Entry 8I5Y (electron microscopy, 2.60 A resolution); this record covers chains A and C of the 3 polymer chains in the assembly.

# Chain A
Name: Sodium channel protein type 9 subunit alpha
From: Homo sapiens
Reference sequence: Q15858 (SCN9A_HUMAN); numbering as in UniProt (aligned over 1-1988)
Sequence (2028 residues; each row starts with the number of its first residue; numbers below 1 keep their minus sign (Trp-39 is residue -39)):
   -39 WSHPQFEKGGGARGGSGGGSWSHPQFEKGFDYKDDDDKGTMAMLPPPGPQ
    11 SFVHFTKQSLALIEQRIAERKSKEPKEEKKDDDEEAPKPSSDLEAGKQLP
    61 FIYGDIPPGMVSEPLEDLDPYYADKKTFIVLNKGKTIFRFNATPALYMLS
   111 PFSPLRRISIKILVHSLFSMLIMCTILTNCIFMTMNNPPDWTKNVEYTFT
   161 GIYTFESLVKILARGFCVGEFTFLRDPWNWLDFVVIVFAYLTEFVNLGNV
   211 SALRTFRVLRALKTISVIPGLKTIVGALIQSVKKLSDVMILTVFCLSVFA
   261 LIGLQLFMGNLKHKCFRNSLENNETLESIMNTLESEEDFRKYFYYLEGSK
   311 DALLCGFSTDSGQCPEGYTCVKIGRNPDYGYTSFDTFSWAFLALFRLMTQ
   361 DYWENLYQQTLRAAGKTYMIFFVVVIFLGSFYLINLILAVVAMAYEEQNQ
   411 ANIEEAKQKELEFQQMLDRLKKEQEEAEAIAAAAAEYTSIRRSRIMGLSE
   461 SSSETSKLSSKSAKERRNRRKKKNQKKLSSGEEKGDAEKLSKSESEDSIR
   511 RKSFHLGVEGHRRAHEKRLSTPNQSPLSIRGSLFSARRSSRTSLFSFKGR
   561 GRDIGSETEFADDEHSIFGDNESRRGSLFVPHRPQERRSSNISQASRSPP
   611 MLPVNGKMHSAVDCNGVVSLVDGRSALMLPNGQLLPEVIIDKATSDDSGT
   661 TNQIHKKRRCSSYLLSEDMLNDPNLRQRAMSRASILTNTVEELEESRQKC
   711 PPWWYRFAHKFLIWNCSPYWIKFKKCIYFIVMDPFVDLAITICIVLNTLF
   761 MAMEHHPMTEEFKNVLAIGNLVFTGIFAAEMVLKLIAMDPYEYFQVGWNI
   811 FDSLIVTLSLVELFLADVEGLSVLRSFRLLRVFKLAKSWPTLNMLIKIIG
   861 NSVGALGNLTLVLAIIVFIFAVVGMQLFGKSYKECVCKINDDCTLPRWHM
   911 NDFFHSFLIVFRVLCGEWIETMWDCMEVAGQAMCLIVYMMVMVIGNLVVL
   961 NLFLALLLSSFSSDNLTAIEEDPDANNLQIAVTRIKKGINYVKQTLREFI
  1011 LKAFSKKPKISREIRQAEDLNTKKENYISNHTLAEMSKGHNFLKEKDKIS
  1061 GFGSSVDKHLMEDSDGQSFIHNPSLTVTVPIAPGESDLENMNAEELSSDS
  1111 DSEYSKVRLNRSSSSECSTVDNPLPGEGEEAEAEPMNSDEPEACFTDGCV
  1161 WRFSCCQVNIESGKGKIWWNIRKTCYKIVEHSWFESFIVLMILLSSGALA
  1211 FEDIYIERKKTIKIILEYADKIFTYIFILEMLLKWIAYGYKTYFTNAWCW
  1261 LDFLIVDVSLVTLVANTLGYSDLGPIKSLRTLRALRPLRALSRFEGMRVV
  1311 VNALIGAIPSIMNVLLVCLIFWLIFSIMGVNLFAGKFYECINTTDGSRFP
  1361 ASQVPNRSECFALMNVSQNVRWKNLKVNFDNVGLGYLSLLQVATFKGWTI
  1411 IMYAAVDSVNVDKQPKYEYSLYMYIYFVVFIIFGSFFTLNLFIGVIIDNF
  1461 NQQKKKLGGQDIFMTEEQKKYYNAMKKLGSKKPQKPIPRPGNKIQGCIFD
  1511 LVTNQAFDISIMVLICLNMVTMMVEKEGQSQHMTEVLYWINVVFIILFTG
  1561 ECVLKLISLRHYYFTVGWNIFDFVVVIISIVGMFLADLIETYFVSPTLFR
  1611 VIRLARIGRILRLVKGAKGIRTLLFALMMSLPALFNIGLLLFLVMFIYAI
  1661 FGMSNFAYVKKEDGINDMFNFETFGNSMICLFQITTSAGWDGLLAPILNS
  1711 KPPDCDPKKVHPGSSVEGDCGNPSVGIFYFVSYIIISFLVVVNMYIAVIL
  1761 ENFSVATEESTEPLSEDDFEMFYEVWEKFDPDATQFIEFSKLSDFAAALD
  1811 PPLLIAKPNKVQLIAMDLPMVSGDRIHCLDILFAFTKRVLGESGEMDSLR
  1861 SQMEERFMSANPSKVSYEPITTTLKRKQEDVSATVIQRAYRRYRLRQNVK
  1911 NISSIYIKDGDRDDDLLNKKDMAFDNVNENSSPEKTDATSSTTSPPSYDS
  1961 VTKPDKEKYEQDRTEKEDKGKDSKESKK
Unresolved in the structure: -39 to 7, 35-46, 207-208, 419-727, 826-830, 1015-1174, 1769-1988
Disulfides: Cys275-Cys324, Cys315-Cys330, Cys897-Cys903, Cys935-Cys944, Cys1350-Cys1370, Cys1715-Cys1730
Glycans and other covalent adducts: N-acetylglucosamine (NAG) linked to Asn283, Asn1352, Asn1366
Sequence notes: expression tag (-39 to 0)
Ion coordination: Na+: Asp361, Glu930
Residues lining bound ligands:
  - 1PW ((2S,3R,4E)-2-(acetylamino)-3-hydroxyoctadec-4-en-1-yl dihydrogen phosphate): Ile1321, Met1322, Leu1325, Thr1404, Ile1694, Thr1695, Thr1696, Ser1697, Ile1744, Ile1745, Ser1747, Phe1748, Leu1749, Val1751
  - 9Z9 ((3beta,14beta,17beta,25R)-3-[4-methoxy-3-(methoxymethyl)butoxy]spirost-5-en): Leu398, Ala402, Glu406, Gln410, Leu960, Phe963, Leu964, Leu967, Leu968, Ser972, Leu1449, Ile1453, Ile1457, Tyr1755, Ile1759, Phe1763
  - 1-O-octadecyl-sn-glycero-3-phosphocholine (LPE), molecule 1: Ile250, Val253, Phe254, Ser257, Phe347, Ser348, Phe351, Cys1526, Met1529, Met1533, Leu1623, Gly1626, Ala1627, Lys1628
  - 1-O-octadecyl-sn-glycero-3-phosphocholine (LPE), molecule 2: Thr319, Asp320, Lys376, Thr377, Met379, Val383, Phe1652, Met1655, Gly1685, Met1688, Ile1689, Phe1692
  - 1-O-octadecyl-sn-glycero-3-phosphocholine (LPE), molecule 3: Lys376, Asp1213, Tyr1215, Arg1218, Thr1683, Phe1684, Gly1685, Asn1686
  - 1-O-octadecyl-sn-glycero-3-phosphocholine (LPE), molecule 4: Phe387, Glu1477, Gln1478, Tyr1481, Leu1641, Pro1642, Leu1644, Phe1645, Gly1648, Met1754
  - 1-O-octadecyl-sn-glycero-3-phosphocholine (LPE), molecule 5: Met763, His765, Phe772
  - 1-O-octadecyl-sn-glycero-3-phosphocholine (LPE), molecule 6: Lys1187, Ile1188, His1191, Trp1193, Phe1194, Phe1197
  - 1-O-octadecyl-sn-glycero-3-phosphocholine (LPE), molecule 7: Leu1203, Ser1206, Gly1207, Ala1210, Phe1211, Lys1219, Met1307, Leu1649, Phe1652, Leu1653, Phe1656, Phe1684
  - 1-O-octadecyl-sn-glycero-3-phosphocholine (LPE), molecule 8: Asn1256, Ala1257, Trp1258, Leu1261, Leu1292, Leu1295, Leu1298, Leu1301, Val1311, Asn1312, Ile1315
  - 1-O-octadecyl-sn-glycero-3-phosphocholine (LPE), molecule 9: Leu1295, Leu1298, Leu1301, Val1311, Leu1650, Val1654, Ile1657, Tyr1658, Phe1661, Asn1665, Val1735, Phe1738, Tyr1739, Ser1742, Ile1746
  - 1-O-octadecyl-sn-glycero-3-phosphocholine (LPE), molecule 10: Tyr1481, Ala1484, Met1485, Met1638, Leu1641
  - 1-O-octadecyl-sn-glycero-3-phosphocholine (LPE), molecule 11: Ser1710, Pro1733, Ser1734, Ile1737, Phe1738, Val1741, Ser1742, Ile1745, Ile1746
  - phosphatidyl serine (P5S; O-[(R)-{[(2R)-2,3-bis(octadecanoyloxy)propyl]oxy}(hydroxy)phosphoryl]-L-serine): Trp1178, Trp1179, Arg1182, Lys1183, Tyr1186, Leu1242, Trp1245, Ile1246, Ala1247, Tyr1248, Gly1249, Tyr1250, Lys1251
  - Vixotrigine (TB4): Gln360, Val383, Ile386, Phe387, Ser390, Phe391, Leu1651, Phe1692, Thr1695, Thr1696, Val1751, Met1754, Tyr1755
Swiss-Prot annotation at these positions:
  - site (Is directly targeted by the spider protoxin-II): Glu822, Asp827
  - modified residue: Ser1490 (Phosphoserine)
  - glycosylation (N-linked (GlcNAc...) asparagine): Asn209, Asn283, Asn1352, Asn1366, Asn1375
From the paper describing this entry:
  - binding site for Vixotrigine: Ile386, Phe387, Phe391, Phe1692, Thr1695, Thr1696, Val1751, Tyr1755

# Chain C
Name: Sodium channel subunit beta-2
From: Homo sapiens
Reference sequence: O60939 (SCN2B_HUMAN); numbering as in UniProt (aligned over 1-215)
Sequence (215 residues; each row starts with the number of its first residue):
     1 MHRDAWLPRPAFSLTGLSLFFSLVPPGRSMEVTVPATLNVLNGSDARLPC
    51 TFNSCYTVNHKQFSLNWTYQECNNCSEEMFLQFRMKIINLKLERFQDRVE
   101 FSGNPSKYDVSVMLRNVQPEDEGIYNCYIMNPPDRHRGHGKIHLQVLMEE
   151 PPERDSTVAVIVGASVGGFLAVVILVLMVVKCVRRKKEQKLSTDDLKTEE
   201 EGKTDGEGNPDDGAK
Unresolved in the structure: 1-29, 149-215
Disulfides: Cys50-Cys127, Cys72-Cys75
Swiss-Prot annotation at these positions:
  - site (Binds SCN2A): Tyr56, Arg135
  - modified residue: Ser192 (Phosphoserine), Thr204 (Phosphothreonine)
  - glycosylation (N-linked (GlcNAc...) asparagine): Asn42, Asn66, Asn74

# Chain A / chain C interface
Contacting residue pairs - 12 pairs, chain A then chain C:
  Glu294(A) with Lys61(C), salt bridge
  Glu894(A) with Cys55(C), hydrogen bond (backbone-side chain); Tyr56(C), hydrogen bond (backbone-side chain)
  Cys895(A) with Cys55(C), disulfide; Tyr56(C)
  Val896(A) with Tyr56(C), hydrogen bond (backbone-side chain)
  Cys897(A) with Tyr56(C), hydrogen bond (backbone-side chain); Pro133(C)
  Lys898(A) with Tyr56(C)
  Asp902(A) with Arg135(C)
  Cys903(A) with Pro133(C); Arg135(C)
Disulfides between the chains: Cys895(A)-Cys55(C)

# In short
Chain A and chain C form an interface of 8 and 5 residues respectively, with 1 disulfide bond, 4 hydrogen
bonds and 1 salt bridge. Polar contacts include Glu294(A)-Lys61(C), Glu894(A)-Cys55(C) and Glu894(A)-Tyr56(C).
From the paper: a binding site for Vixotrigine at Ile386(A), Phe387(A) and Phe391(A) among others.
Chain A is Sodium channel protein type 9 subunit alpha and chain C is Sodium channel subunit beta-2, both from
Homo sapiens; the structure, Structure of human Nav1.7 in complex with vixotrigine, was determined by electron
microscopy, deposited together with 8I5B, 8I5G, 8I5X, 8J4F, 8S9B and 8S9C.
